PDB entry 8B4I | electron microscopy, 3.32 A resolution | chains A and E of the 10 polymer chains in the assembly

Chain A:
Molecule: Mitochondrial import receptor subunit Tom40
Source organism: Neurospora crassa
UniProt: A0A0B0E409 (A0A0B0E409_NEUCS); numbering as in UniProt (aligned over 1-349)
Amino-acid sequence (349 residues; row label = number of the first residue in the row):
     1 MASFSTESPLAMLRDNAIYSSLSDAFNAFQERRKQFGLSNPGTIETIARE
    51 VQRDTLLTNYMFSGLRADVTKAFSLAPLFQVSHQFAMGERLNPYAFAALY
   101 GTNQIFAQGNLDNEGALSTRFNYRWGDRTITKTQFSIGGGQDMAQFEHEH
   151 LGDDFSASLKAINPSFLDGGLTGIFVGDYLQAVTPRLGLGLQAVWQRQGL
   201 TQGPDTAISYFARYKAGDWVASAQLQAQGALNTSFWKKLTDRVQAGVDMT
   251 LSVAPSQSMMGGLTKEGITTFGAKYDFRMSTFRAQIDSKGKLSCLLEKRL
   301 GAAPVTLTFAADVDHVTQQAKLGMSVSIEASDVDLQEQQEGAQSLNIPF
Not modelled in the structure: 1-24
Residues lining bound ligands:
  - DU0 (2-[2-[(1S,2S,4S,5'R,6R,7S,8R,9S,12S,13R,16S)-5',7,9,13-tetramethylspiro[5-oxapentacyclo[10.8.0.02,9.04,8.013,18]icos-18-ene-6,2'-oxane]-16-yl]oxyethyl]propane-1,3-diol), molecule 1: Ile286, Asp287, Ser288, Lys289, Gly290, Val316
  - DU0, molecule 2: Ile286, His315, Val316
  - DU0, molecule 3: Leu300, Ala303, Val305, Ile328
  - diundecyl phosphatidyl choline (PLC): Leu65, Arg66, Ala67, Met87, Leu296, Lys298, Leu300, Leu307, Phe309, Met324, Val326
What the authors report for this chain:
  - binding site for diundecyl phosphatidyl choline: Phe309

Chain E:
Molecule: Translocase of outer mitochondrial membrane subunit 5
Source organism: Neurospora crassa
UniProt: F5HBE8 (F5HBE8_NEUCS); numbering as in UniProt (aligned over 1-50)
Amino-acid sequence (50 residues; row label = number of the first residue in the row):
     1 MFGGFQPPALSREELQAAEAEATFTIQRAVFTAVALYLSPFVIDAVSKVL
Not modelled in the structure: 1-8, 47-50

Chain A / chain E interface:
Pairs across the interface (31):
  Phe26(A) - Tyr37(E)
  Arg32(A) - Phe41(E)
  Arg33(A) - Tyr37(E)  hydrogen bond (side chain-backbone)
  Arg33(A) - Phe41(E)
  Phe36(A) - Pro40(E)
  Phe36(A) - Asp44(E)
  Leu38(A) - Pro40(E)  hydrophobic
  Phe155(A) - Tyr37(E)  hydrophobic
  Tyr179(A) - Ala33(E)
  Tyr179(A) - Leu36(E)  hydrophobic
  Tyr179(A) - Tyr37(E)
  Gln181(A) - Leu36(E)
  Gln181(A) - Tyr37(E)
  Ala182(A) - Pro40(E)
  Gly190(A) - Leu36(E)
  Leu191(A) - Thr32(E)
  Leu191(A) - Leu36(E)  hydrophobic
  Ala193(A) - Ala29(E)  hydrophobic
  Val194(A) - Ile26(E)
  Trp195(A) - Ala22(E)
  Trp195(A) - Ile26(E)
  Arg197(A) - Glu19(E)  salt bridge
  Thr201(A) - Leu10(E)
  Gln202(A) - Leu15(E)
  Gly203(A) - Leu15(E)
  Pro204(A) - Glu19(E)
  Pro204(A) - Ala22(E)  hydrophobic
  Thr206(A) - Ala22(E)
  Thr206(A) - Thr25(E)  hydrogen bond
  Ile208(A) - Thr25(E)
  Ile208(A) - Arg28(E)
Interface residues without a listed pair, chain A (25 interface residues in all): Phe29, Val183, Leu189, Tyr210
Interface residues without a listed pair, chain E (19 interface residues in all): Ala9, Ala18, Ser39, Ile43

Overview:
25 residues of chain A and 19 residues of chain E are in contact; the contacts include 2 hydrogen bonds and 1
salt bridge. Polar contacts include Arg197(A)-Glu19(E), Arg33(A)-Tyr37(E) and Thr206(A)-Thr25(E). Bound to
chain A: 3 copies of compound DU0 and diundecyl phosphatidyl choline. From the paper: a binding site for
diundecyl phosphatidyl choline at Phe309(A).
Chain A is Mitochondrial import receptor subunit Tom40 and chain E is Translocase of outer mitochondrial
membrane subunit 5, both from Neurospora crassa; the structure, Cryo-EM structure of the Neurospora crassa TOM
core complex at 3.3 angstrom, was determined by electron microscopy.
